8TVH - chains A and B of the 9 polymer chains in the assembly; structure by electron microscopy, 3.60 A resolution.

[Chain A (and B)]
Protein: Fusion glycoprotein
From: Langya virus
Notes: chain B of this document is another copy of the same molecule, construct and numbering; everything in this record applies to it too
Reference sequence: A0AA82WPF7 (A0AA82WPF7_9MONO); residue numbers follow UniProt; this construct covers 1-478
Sequence (534 residues; each row starts with the number of its first residue):
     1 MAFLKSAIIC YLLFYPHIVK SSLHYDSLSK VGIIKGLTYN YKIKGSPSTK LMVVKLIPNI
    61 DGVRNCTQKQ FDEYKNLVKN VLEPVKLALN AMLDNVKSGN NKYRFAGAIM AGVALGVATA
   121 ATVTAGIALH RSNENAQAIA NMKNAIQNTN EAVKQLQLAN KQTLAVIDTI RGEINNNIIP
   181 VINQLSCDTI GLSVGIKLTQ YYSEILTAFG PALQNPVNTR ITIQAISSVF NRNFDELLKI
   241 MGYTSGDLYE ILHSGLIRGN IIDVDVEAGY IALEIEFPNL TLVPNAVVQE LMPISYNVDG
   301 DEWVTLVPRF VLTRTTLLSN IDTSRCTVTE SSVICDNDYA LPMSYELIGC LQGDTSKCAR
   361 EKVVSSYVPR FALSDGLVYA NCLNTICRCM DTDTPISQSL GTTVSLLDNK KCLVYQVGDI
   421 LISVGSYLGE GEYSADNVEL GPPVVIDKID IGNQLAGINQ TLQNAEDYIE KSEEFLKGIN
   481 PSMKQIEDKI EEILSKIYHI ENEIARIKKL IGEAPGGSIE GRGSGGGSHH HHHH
Unresolved in the structure: 1-134, 187-447, 482-534
Covalent attachments: N-acetylglucosamine (NAG) linked to Asn459
Sequence notes: expression tag (479-534)
What the authors report for this chain:
  - post-translational modification sites: Asn459
  - mutagenesis - I167F/S186P: decreased stability
  - mutagenesis - N95C/A114C: increased stability

[Interface between chain A and chain B]
Contacting residue pairs (70):
  Ile139(A) - Ile139(B)  hydrophobic
  Ile139(A) - Ile479(B)  hydrophobic
  Met142(A) - Ile139(B)  hydrophobic
  Met142(A) - Met142(B)  hydrophobic
  Lys143(A) - Leu476(B)
  Ile146(A) - Ile146(B)  hydrophobic
  Ile146(A) - Leu476(B)  hydrophobic
  Gln147(A) - Leu476(B)
  Thr149(A) - Thr149(B)
  Thr149(A) - Asn150(B)  hydrogen bond
  Asn150(A) - Ile469(B)
  Asn150(A) - Ser472(B)  hydrogen bond
  Val153(A) - Ile469(B)  hydrophobic
  Lys154(A) - Ile469(B)
  Lys154(A) - Glu473(B)  salt bridge
  Leu156(A) - Val153(B)  hydrophobic
  Leu156(A) - Leu156(B)  hydrophobic
  Leu156(A) - Gln157(B)
  Leu156(A) - Asn160(B)
  Gln157(A) - Leu462(B)  hydrogen bond (side chain-backbone)
  Gln157(A) - Glu466(B)
  Asn160(A) - Asn160(B)
  Asn160(A) - Leu462(B)
  Lys161(A) - Leu462(B)
  Thr163(A) - Ile167(B)
  Leu164(A) - Leu455(B)  hydrophobic
  Leu164(A) - Ile458(B)  hydrophobic
  Leu164(A) - Asn459(B)
  Val166(A) - Ile167(B)  hydrophobic
  Ile167(A) - Ile167(B)  hydrophobic
  Asp168(A) - Leu455(B)
  Ile170(A) - Ile167(B)  hydrophobic
  Arg171(A) - Ile449(B)  hydrogen bond (side chain-backbone)
  Arg171(A) - Ile451(B)
  Ile174(A) - Ile174(B)  hydrophobic
  Ile174(A) - Ile449(B)  hydrophobic
  Asn175(A) - Lys448(B)
  Asn175(A) - Ile449(B)  hydrogen bond (side chain-backbone)
  Val181(A) - Ile182(B)  hydrophobic
  Ile182(A) - Ile182(B)  hydrophobic
  Ile451(A) - Val166(B)  hydrophobic
  Gln454(A) - Val166(B)
  Gly457(A) - Gln162(B)
  Ile458(A) - Gln162(B)  hydrogen bond (backbone-side chain)
  Ile458(A) - Thr163(B)
  Ile458(A) - Val166(B)  hydrophobic
  Thr461(A) - Gln155(B)
  Thr461(A) - Leu158(B)
  Thr461(A) - Ala159(B)
  Thr461(A) - Gln162(B)  hydrogen bond
  Leu462(A) - Leu156(B)  hydrophobic
  Leu462(A) - Ala159(B)  hydrophobic
  Asn464(A) - Gln155(B)  hydrogen bond
  Ala465(A) - Ala152(B)
  Ala465(A) - Gln155(B)
  Tyr468(A) - Asn148(B)
  Tyr468(A) - Glu151(B)
  Tyr468(A) - Ala152(B)  hydrophobic
  Ile469(A) - Ala152(B)  hydrophobic
  Lys471(A) - Asn148(B)
  Ser472(A) - Ala145(B)  hydrogen bond (side chain-backbone)
  Ser472(A) - Asn148(B)
  Ser472(A) - Thr149(B)  hydrogen bond
  Phe475(A) - Asn141(B)
  Phe475(A) - Asn144(B)
  Phe475(A) - Asn148(B)
  Leu476(A) - Ala145(B)  hydrophobic
  Gly478(A) - Asn141(B)  hydrogen bond (backbone-side chain)
  Ile479(A) - Asn141(B)
  Ile479(A) - Met142(B)  hydrophobic
Other interface residues (no listed pair), chain A (45 interface residues in all): Ala138, Glu151, Ala152, Ile178, Ile449
Other interface residues (no listed pair), chain B (47 interface residues in all): Ala138, Lys143, Leu164, Thr169, Ile170, Arg171, Glu173, Ser186, Gln463, Ala465
Interface features reported in the paper:
  - epitope / paratope residues, chain B: Glu466(B), Glu473(B)

[Overview]
45 residues of chain A face 47 of chain B across their interface; the contacts include 11 hydrogen bonds and 1
salt bridge. Among the polar pairs are Lys154(A)-Glu473(B), Thr149(A)-Asn150(B) and Asn150(A)-Ser472(B).
Covalently linked N-acetylglucosamine: at Asn459(A). From the paper: I167F/S186P of chain A reduce stability;
epitope/paratope residues Glu466(B) and Glu473(B).
Chain A and chain B are both Fusion glycoprotein (Langya virus); the structure, Langya henipavirus postfusion
F protein in complex with 4G5 Fab, local refinement of the viral membrane ..., was determined by electron
microscopy.
